8U72 - chains Y and F of the 16 polymer chains in the assembly; structure by electron microscopy, 3.15 A resolution.

[Chain Y]
Molecule: 45-nt DNA strand
Sequence (45 nucleotides; each row starts with the number of its first residue; numbers below 1 keep their minus sign (DA-22 is residue -22)):
   -22 AAACGACGGCCAGTGCCAAGCTTACTATACAACCTACTACCTCAT
Unresolved in the structure: -22 to 2, 21-22

[Chain F]
Protein: TIR domain-containing protein
Organism: Thermoflavifilum thermophilum
UniProt: A0A1I7NFG5 (A0A1I7NFG5_9BACT); numbering as in UniProt (aligned over 1-450)
Sequence (450 residues; row label = number of the first residue in the row):
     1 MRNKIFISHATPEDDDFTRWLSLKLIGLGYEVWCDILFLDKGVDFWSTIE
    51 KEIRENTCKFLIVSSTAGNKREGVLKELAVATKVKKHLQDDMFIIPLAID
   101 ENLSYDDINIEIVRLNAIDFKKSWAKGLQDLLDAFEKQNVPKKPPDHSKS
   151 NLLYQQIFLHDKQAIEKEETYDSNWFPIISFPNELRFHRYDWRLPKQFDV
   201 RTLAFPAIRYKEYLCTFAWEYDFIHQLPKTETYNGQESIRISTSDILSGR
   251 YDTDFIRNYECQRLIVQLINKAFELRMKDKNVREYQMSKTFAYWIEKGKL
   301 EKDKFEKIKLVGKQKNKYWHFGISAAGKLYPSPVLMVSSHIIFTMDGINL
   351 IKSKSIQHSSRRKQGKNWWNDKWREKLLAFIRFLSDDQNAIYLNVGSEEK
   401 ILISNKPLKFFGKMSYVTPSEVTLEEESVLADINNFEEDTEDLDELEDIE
Unresolved in the structure: 145-148, 421-450
From the paper describing this entry:
  - catalytic residues: Glu77
  - binding site for the 21-nt RNA strand: Ser288, His340
  - binding site for the 45-nt DNA strand: Arg201, Lys366
  - binding site for the 45-nt DNA strand: Lys328
  - mutagenesis - R114E/N116A: abolished catalytic activity
  - mutagenesis - W46A, Y105A: decreased catalytic activity
  - catalytic residues: Trp46 (by similarity / conservation)

[How chain Y and chain F interact]
Pairs across the interface - 6 pairs, chain Y then chain F:
  DA6(Y) - Arg201(F)  hydrogen bond to the phosphate
  DC7(Y) - Arg201(F)  salt bridge to the phosphate
  DC7(Y) - Arg263(F)  hydrogen bond to the base
  DC7(Y) - Gln267(F)  sugar contact
  DA8(Y) - Asn270(F)  phosphate contact
  DA16(Y) - His358(F)  base contact
Other interface residues (no listed pair), chain Y (8 interface residues in all): DA9, DC17, DC18, DC20
Other interface residues (no listed pair), chain F (11 interface residues in all): Val266, Ser359, Arg362, Lys363, Lys366, Trp369

[Summary]
8 residues of chain Y face 11 of chain F across their interface, with 2 hydrogen bonds and 1 salt bridge.
Polar pairs include DC7(Y)-Arg263(F), DA6(Y)-Arg201(F) and DC7(Y)-Arg201(F). From the paper: catalytic
residues Glu77(F) and Trp46(F); W46A and Y105A of chain F reduce catalytic activity.
Chain Y is a 45-nt DNA strand and chain F is TIR domain-containing protein (Thermoflavifilum thermophilum);
the structure, Cryo-EM structure of the SPARTA oligomer with guide RNA and target DNA, was determined by
electron microscopy, deposited together with 8U7B.
